PDB entry 8AJZ | X-ray diffraction, 2.00 A resolution | chains A and C of the 3 polymer chains in the assembly

[Chain A]
Protein: Cytochrome c oxidase subunit 1
Organism: Thermus thermophilus
Notes: EC 1.9.3.1
UniProtKB: Q5SJ79 (COX1_THET8); residues 2-562 here = UniProt positions 2-562
Sequence (569 residues; each row starts with the number of its first residue; numbers below 1 keep their minus sign (Met-6 is residue -6)):
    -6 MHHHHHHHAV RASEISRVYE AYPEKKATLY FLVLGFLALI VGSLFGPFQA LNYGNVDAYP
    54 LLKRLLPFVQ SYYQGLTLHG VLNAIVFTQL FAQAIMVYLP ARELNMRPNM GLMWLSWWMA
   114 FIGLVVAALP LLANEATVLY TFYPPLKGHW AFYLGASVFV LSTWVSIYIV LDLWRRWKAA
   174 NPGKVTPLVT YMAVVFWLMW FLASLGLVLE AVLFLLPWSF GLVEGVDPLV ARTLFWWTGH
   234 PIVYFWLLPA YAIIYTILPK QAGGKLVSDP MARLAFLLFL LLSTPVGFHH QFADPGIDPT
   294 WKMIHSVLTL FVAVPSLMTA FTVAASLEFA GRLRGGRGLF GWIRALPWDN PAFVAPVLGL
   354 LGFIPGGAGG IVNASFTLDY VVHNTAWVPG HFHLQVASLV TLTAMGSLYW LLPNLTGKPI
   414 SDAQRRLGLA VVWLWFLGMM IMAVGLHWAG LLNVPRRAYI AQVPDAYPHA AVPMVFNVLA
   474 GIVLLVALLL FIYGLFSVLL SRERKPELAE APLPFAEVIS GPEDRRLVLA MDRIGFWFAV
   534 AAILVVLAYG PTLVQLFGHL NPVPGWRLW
Disordered / not traced: -6 to 8
Sequence notes: initiating methionine (-6); expression tag (-5 to 1)
Metal / ion sites: heme Fe: His72, His386; Cu ion: His233, His282, His283 (together with carbon monoxide); heme-as Fe near His384 (its only coordinating residue here)
Ligand contacts:
  - carbon monoxide (CMO): His233, Val236, His282, His283, His384
  - heme-as (HAS): Tyr133, Thr134, Trp229, His233, Val236, Tyr237, Trp239, Leu240, Tyr244, His282, His283, Thr302, Val305, Ala306, Ser309, Leu310, Thr312, Ala313, Val316, Ala317, Leu320, Trp335, Ile336, Val350, Leu353, Leu354, Phe356, Ile357, Gly360, Gly363, Ile364, Asn366, Ala367, Asp372, His376, Asn377, Val381, His384, Phe385, Gln388, Val389, Val393, Arg449, Arg450
  - heme (HEM): Leu32, Ser36, Gly39, Pro40, Gln42, Ala43, Tyr46, Tyr65, Leu69, His72, Gly73, Asn76, Ala77, Phe80, Leu132, Tyr133, Pro382, Phe385, His386, Val389, Ala390, Thr394, Trp428, Met432, Met435, Arg449, Arg450, Ala451, Leu477
Curated features (UniProtKB/Swiss-Prot):
  - binding site (Fe(II)-heme a): His72, His386
  - binding site (Cu cation): His233, Tyr237, His282, His283
  - binding site (heme a3): His384
  - cross-link: His233 to Tyr237 (1'-histidyl-3'-tyrosine (His-Tyr))
What the authors report for this chain:
  - binding site for heme-as: Asp372

[Chain C]
Protein: Cytochrome c oxidase polypeptide IIA
Organism: Thermus thermophilus
UniProtKB: A0A1J1EEV7 (A0A1J1EEV7_THETH); residues 1-34 here correspond to UniProt positions 26-59 (UniProt number = residue number + 25)
Sequence (34 residues; each row starts with the number of its first residue):
     1 MEEKPKGALA VILVLTLTIL VFWLGVYAVF FARG
Disordered / not traced: 1-3

[How chain A and chain C interact]
Pairs across the interface (37; chain A residue first):
  Leu310(A) - Leu15(C)  hydrophobic
  Leu310(A) - Ile19(C)  hydrophobic
  Ala313(A) - Leu15(C)  hydrophobic
  Phe314(A) - Ile12(C)  hydrophobic
  Ala317(A) - Ala8(C)  hydrophobic
  Ala318(A) - Ala8(C)
  Glu321(A) - Pro5(C)
  Glu321(A) - Lys6(C)  hydrogen bond (side chain-backbone)
  Glu321(A) - Gly7(C)  hydrogen bond (side chain-backbone)
  Glu321(A) - Ala8(C)  hydrogen bond (side chain-backbone)
  Arg325(A) - Lys6(C)
  Gly331(A) - Lys6(C)  hydrogen bond (backbone-side chain)
  Leu332(A) - Lys6(C)
  Trp335(A) - Gly7(C)
  Ile357(A) - Thr18(C)
  Pro358(A) - Thr18(C)
  Pro358(A) - Phe22(C)
  Ala361(A) - Thr18(C)
  Ala361(A) - Ile19(C)  hydrophobic
  Ala361(A) - Phe22(C)  hydrophobic
  Gly362(A) - Phe22(C)
  Ile364(A) - Ile19(C)  hydrophobic
  Ile364(A) - Trp23(C)
  Val365(A) - Phe22(C)
  Val365(A) - Trp23(C)  hydrophobic
  Val365(A) - Val26(C)  hydrophobic
  Ser368(A) - Trp23(C)  hydrogen bond
  Thr370(A) - Phe30(C)
  Leu371(A) - Trp23(C)
  Leu371(A) - Tyr27(C)  hydrophobic
  Leu371(A) - Phe30(C)  hydrophobic
  Val374(A) - Val29(C)  hydrophobic
  Val374(A) - Phe30(C)  hydrophobic
  Val374(A) - Arg33(C)
  Trp380(A) - Phe22(C)  hydrophobic
  Leu444(A) - Arg33(C)  hydrogen bond (backbone-side chain)
  Asn446(A) - Arg33(C)
Other interface residues (no listed pair), chain A (24 interface residues in all): His440
Other interface residues (no listed pair), chain C (19 interface residues in all): Lys4, Leu9, Ala10, Val11

[In short]
24 residues of chain A and 19 residues of chain C are in contact, with 6 hydrogen bonds. Polar pairs include
Glu321(A)-Lys6(C), Glu321(A)-Gly7(C) and Glu321(A)-Ala8(C). Ligands of chain A: heme, heme-as and carbon
monoxide. From the paper: a binding site for heme-as at Asp372(A).
Here chain A is Cytochrome c oxidase subunit 1 and chain C is Cytochrome c oxidase polypeptide IIA, both from
Thermus thermophilus. Entry 8AJZ (Serial femtosecond crystallography structure of CO bound ba3- type
cytochrome c oxidase at 2 milliseconds after ...) was determined by X-ray diffraction together with 8K65 and
8K6Y from the same study.
